8YS6 - chains G and H of the 8 polymer chains in the assembly; structure by electron microscopy, 3.03 A resolution.

Chain G:
Molecule: 2-oxoglutarate synthase subunit alpha
Source organism: Helicobacter pylori
UniProtKB: A0A2T6W5S4 (A0A2T6W5S4_HELPX); residues 1-375 here = UniProt positions 1-375
Amino-acid sequence (375 residues; numbered 1 to 375; the number before each row is that of its first residue):
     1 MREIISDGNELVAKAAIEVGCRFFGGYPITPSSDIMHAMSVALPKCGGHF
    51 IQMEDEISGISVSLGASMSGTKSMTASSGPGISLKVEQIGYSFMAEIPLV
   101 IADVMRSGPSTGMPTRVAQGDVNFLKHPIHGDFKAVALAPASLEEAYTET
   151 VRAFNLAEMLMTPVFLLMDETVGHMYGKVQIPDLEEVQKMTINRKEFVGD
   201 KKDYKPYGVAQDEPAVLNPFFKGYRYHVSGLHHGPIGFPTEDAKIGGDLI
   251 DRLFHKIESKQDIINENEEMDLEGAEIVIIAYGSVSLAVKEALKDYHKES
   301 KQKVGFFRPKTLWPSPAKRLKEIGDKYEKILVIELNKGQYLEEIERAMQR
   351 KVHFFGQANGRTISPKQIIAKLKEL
Not modelled in the structure: 375
Residues lining bound ligands: thiamine diphosphate: Tyr27, Pro28, Ile29, Glu56, Pro80, Arg106, Thr111

Chain H:
Molecule: 2-oxoglutarate ferredoxin oxidoreductase subunit beta
Source organism: Helicobacter pylori
Notes: EC 1.2.7.3
UniProtKB: A0A024BZG2 (A0A024BZG2_HELPX); residues 1-273 here = UniProt positions 1-273
Amino-acid sequence (273 residues; row label = number of the first residue in the row):
     1 MAFNYDEYLRVDKIPTLWCWGCGDGVILKSIIRTIDALGWKMDDVCLVSG
    51 IGCSGRMSSYVNCNTVHTTHGRAVAYATGIKMANPSKHVIVVSGDGDGFA
   101 IGGNHTMHACRRNIDLNFILVNNFIYGLTNSQTSPTTPNGMWTVTAQWGN
   151 IDNQFDPCALTTAAGASFVARESVLDPQKLEKVLKEGFSHKGFSFFDVHS
   201 NCHINLGRKNKMGEASQMLKWMESRLVSKRQFEAMSPEERVDKFPTGVLR
   251 HDTDRKEYCEAYQEIIEKAQGKQ
Construct notes: conflict Arg250 (Lys in A0A024BZG2)
Ion coordination: Mg2+: Asp95, Asn123, Ile125 (together with thiamine diphosphate)
Residues lining bound ligands:
  - thiamine diphosphate: Ile51, Gly52, Cys53, Ser54, His70, Gly94, Asp95, Gly96, Asp97, Val121, Asn123, Ile125, Tyr126, Gly127, Leu128, Thr129
  - 4Fe-4S cluster (SF4): Trp18, Cys19, Cys22, Asp24, Cys53, Asn123, Gly127, Asn201, Cys202, His203, Ile204, Asn205

How chain G and chain H interact:
Pairs across the interface - 16 pairs, chain G then chain H:
  Tyr27(G) - His70(H)
  Tyr27(G) - Gly96(H)
  Tyr27(G) - Tyr126(H)  hydrogen bond
  Pro28(G) - Gln132(H)
  Met36(G) - Thr145(H)
  His37(G) - Gln132(H)  hydrogen bond
  His37(G) - Val144(H)
  Ser40(G) - Trp148(H)
  Val41(G) - Trp148(H)  hydrophobic
  Phe50(G) - Thr145(H)
  Gln52(G) - Thr133(H)  hydrogen bond (side chain-backbone)
  Gln52(G) - Thr145(H)  hydrogen bond
  Glu54(G) - Ala100(H)
  Glu54(G) - Ile101(H)
  Asp55(G) - Ile101(H)
  Thr111(G) - Ile51(H)
Interface residues without a listed pair, chain G (12 interface residues in all): Glu56
Interface residues without a listed pair, chain H (12 interface residues in all): Gln147

Summary:
Chain G and chain H each contribute 12 residues to their interface; the contacts include 4 hydrogen bonds.
Polar contacts include Tyr27(G)-Tyr126(H), His37(G)-Gln132(H) and Gln52(G)-Thr133(H). Thiamine diphosphate is
bound between chain G and chain H. Bound to chain H: 4Fe-4S cluster.
Here chain G is 2-oxoglutarate synthase subunit alpha and chain H is 2-oxoglutarate ferredoxin oxidoreductase
subunit beta, both from Helicobacter pylori. Entry 8YS6 (Helicobacter pylori OorDABC in complex with
Napabucasin) was determined by electron microscopy (same publication as 8YS5).
